PDB entry 8CLE | X-ray diffraction, 3.20 A resolution | chains F and B of the 6 polymer chains in the assembly

# Chain F
Protein: Tubulin-Tyrosine Ligase
Source organism: synthetic construct
Amino-acid sequence (331 residues; row label = number of the first residue in the row; note: 49 numbers in that range are skipped by the numbering (no residue carries them; nothing is unmodelled there)):
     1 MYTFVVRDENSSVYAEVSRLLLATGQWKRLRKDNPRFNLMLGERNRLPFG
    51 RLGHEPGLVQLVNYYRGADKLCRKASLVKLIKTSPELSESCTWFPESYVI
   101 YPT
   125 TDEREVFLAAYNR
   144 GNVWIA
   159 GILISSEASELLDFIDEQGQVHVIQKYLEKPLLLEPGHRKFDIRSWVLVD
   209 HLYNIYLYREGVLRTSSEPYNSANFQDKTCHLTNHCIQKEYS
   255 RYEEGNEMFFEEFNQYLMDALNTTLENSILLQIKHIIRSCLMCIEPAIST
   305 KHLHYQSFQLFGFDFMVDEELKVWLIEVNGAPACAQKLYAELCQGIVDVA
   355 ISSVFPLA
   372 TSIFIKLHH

# Chain B
Protein: Tubulin beta-2B chain
Source organism: Bos taurus
Reference sequence: Q6B856 (TBB2B_BOVIN); the author numbering skips numbers that UniProt does not, so the offset changes along the chain: 1-42 = UniProt 1-42; 45-360 = UniProt 43-358; 369-441 = UniProt 359-431
Amino-acid sequence (431 residues; each row starts with the number of its first residue; note: 10 numbers in that range are skipped by the numbering (no residue carries them; nothing is unmodelled there)):
     1 MREIVHIQAGQCGNQIGAKFWEVISDEHGIDPTGSYHGDSDL
    45 QLERINVYYNEATGNKYVPRAILVDLEPGTMDSVRSGPFGQIFRPDNFVF
    95 GQSGAGNNWAKGHYTEGAELVDSVLDVVRKESESCDCLQGFQLTHSLGGG
   145 TGSGMGTLLISKIREEYPDRIMNTFSVMPSPKVSDTVVEPYNATLSVHQL
   195 VENTDETYCIDNEALYDICFRTLKLTTPTYGDLNHLVSATMSGVTTCLRF
   245 PGQLNADLRKLAVNMVPFPRLHFFMPGFAPLTSRGSQQYRALTVPELTQQ
   295 MFDSKNMMAACDPRHGRYLTVAAIFRGRMSMKEVDEQMLNVQNKNSSYFV
   345 EWIPNNVKTAVCDIPP
   369 RGLKMSATFIGNSTAIQELFKRISEQFTAMFRRKAFLHWYTGEGMDEMEF
   419 TEAESNMNDLVSEYQQYQDATAD
Disordered / not traced: 439-441
Small-molecule neighbours:
  - GDP (guanosine-5'-diphosphate): Gly10, Gln11, Cys12, Gln15, Ile16, Asn101, Ser140, Gly143, Gly144, Thr145, Gly146, Ser147, Val171, Pro173, Val177, Ser178, Glu183, Asn206, Leu209, Tyr224, Leu227, Asn228
  - vinblastine (VLB; (2alpha,2'beta,3beta,4alpha,5beta)-vincaleukoblastine): Pro175, Lys176, Val177, Ser178, Asp179, Tyr210, Thr220, Thr221, Pro222, Thr223, Tyr224, Leu227
Curated features (UniProtKB/Swiss-Prot):
  - motif: Met1 to Ile4 (MREI motif)
  - binding site (GTP): Gln11, Glu71, Ser140, Gly144, Thr145, Gly146, Asn206, Asn228
  - binding site (Mg(2+)): Glu71
  - modified residue: Ser40 (Phosphoserine), Thr57 (Phosphothreonine), Lys60 (N6-acetyllysine), Ser174 (Phosphoserine), Thr287 (Phosphothreonine), Thr292 (Phosphothreonine), Arg320 (Omega-N-methylarginine)
  - cross-link (Glycyl lysine isopeptide (Lys-Gly)): Lys60 (interchain with G-Cter in ubiquitin), Lys326 (interchain with G-Cter in ubiquitin)

# Chain F / chain B interface
Residue-residue contacts (10):
  Met1(F) with Lys338(B), hydrogen bond (backbone-side chain)
  Asp33(F) with Glu345(B)
  Asn34(F) with Ser340(B)
  Arg36(F) with Gln336(B), hydrogen bond; Asn337(B); Ser340(B)
  Pro56(F) with Leu333(B)
  Gly57(F) with Leu333(B); Asn337(B)
  Leu58(F) with Asn337(B)
Interface residues without a listed pair, chain F (11 interface residues in all): Thr3, Leu30, Pro35, Glu55
Interface residues without a listed pair, chain B (7 interface residues in all): Asn349

# In short
11 residues of chain F and 7 residues of chain B are in contact, with 2 hydrogen bonds. Polar pairs include
Met1(F)-Lys338(B) and Arg36(F)-Gln336(B). Chain B binds vinblastine and GDP. Curated annotation (UniProt)
lists 8 GTP-binding residues and Mg2+-binding residue Glu71(B) on chain B.
Chain F is Tubulin-Tyrosine Ligase (synthetic construct) and chain B is Tubulin beta-2B chain (Bos taurus);
the structure, Vinblastine bound to tubulin (T2R-TTL) complex, was determined by X-ray diffraction (same
publication as 8CL9, 8CLB, 8CLC, 8CLD, 8CLF, 8CLG and 8CLH).
